PDB entry 6TBI | X-ray diffraction, 1.46 A resolution | chain A

== Chain A ==
Molecule: Beta-galactosidase, putative, bgl35A
From: Cellvibrio japonicus
Notes: EC 3.2.1.23
Reference sequence: B3PBE0 (B3PBE0_CELJU); residue numbers follow UniProt; this construct covers 36-575
Amino-acid sequence (550 residues; each row starts with the number of its first residue):
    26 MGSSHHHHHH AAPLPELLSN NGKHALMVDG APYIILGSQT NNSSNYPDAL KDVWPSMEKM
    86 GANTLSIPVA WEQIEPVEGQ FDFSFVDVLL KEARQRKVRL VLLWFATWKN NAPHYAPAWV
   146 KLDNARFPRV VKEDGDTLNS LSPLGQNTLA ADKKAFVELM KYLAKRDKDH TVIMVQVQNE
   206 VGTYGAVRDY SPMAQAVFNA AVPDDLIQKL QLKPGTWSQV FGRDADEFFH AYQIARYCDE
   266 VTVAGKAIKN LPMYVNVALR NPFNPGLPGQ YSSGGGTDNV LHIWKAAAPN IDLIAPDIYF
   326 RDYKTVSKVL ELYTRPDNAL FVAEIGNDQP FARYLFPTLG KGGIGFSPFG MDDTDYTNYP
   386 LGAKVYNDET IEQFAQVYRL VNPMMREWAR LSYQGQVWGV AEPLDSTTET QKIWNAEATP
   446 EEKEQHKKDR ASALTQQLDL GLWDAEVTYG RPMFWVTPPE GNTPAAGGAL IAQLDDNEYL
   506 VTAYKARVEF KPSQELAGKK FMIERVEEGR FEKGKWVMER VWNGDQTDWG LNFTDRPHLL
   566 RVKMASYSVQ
Not modelled in the structure: 26-35
Differences from the reference sequence: initiating methionine (26); expression tag (27-35)
Metal / ion sites: Na+ site 1: H49, G367, S417; Na+ site 2: D464, G466, S518, Q519; Na+ site 3: S518, Q519; Na+ site 4: E533, E544
Small-molecule neighbours: N8V ((1S,2S,3S,6R)-4-(hydroxymethyl)-6-(octylamino)cyclohex-4-ene-1,2,3-triol): N67, K134, N135, N204, E205, Y209, N281, D322, Y324, F325, E349, F374, N383, L386
Reported in the primary citation:
  - binding site for N8V: N135, N204, E205, E349
  - catalytic residues: E349 (citing earlier work)

== In short ==
Ligands of chain A: compound N8V. H49, G367 and S417 form the Na+ site 1. D464, G466, S518 and Q519 coordinate
Na+ site 2. From the paper: the catalytic residue E349; a binding site for N8V at N135, N204 and E205 among
others.
Chain A is Beta-galactosidase, putative, bgl35A (Cellvibrio japonicus); the structure, Structure of a beta
galactosidase with inhibitor, was determined by X-ray diffraction together with 6TBF, 6TBG, 6TBH, 6TBJ and
6TBK from the same study.
